7C2K - chains A and B of the 6 polymer chains in the assembly; structure by electron microscopy, 2.93 A resolution.

== Chain A ==
Name: RNA-directed RNA polymerase
From: Severe acute respiratory syndrome coronavirus 2
Notes: EC 2.7.7.48
Reference sequence: P0DTD1 (R1AB_SARS2); residues 1-932 here correspond to UniProt positions 4393-5324 (UniProt number = residue number + 4392)
Chain sequence (944 residues; each row starts with the number of its first residue; numbers below 1 keep their minus sign (Met-1 is residue -1)):
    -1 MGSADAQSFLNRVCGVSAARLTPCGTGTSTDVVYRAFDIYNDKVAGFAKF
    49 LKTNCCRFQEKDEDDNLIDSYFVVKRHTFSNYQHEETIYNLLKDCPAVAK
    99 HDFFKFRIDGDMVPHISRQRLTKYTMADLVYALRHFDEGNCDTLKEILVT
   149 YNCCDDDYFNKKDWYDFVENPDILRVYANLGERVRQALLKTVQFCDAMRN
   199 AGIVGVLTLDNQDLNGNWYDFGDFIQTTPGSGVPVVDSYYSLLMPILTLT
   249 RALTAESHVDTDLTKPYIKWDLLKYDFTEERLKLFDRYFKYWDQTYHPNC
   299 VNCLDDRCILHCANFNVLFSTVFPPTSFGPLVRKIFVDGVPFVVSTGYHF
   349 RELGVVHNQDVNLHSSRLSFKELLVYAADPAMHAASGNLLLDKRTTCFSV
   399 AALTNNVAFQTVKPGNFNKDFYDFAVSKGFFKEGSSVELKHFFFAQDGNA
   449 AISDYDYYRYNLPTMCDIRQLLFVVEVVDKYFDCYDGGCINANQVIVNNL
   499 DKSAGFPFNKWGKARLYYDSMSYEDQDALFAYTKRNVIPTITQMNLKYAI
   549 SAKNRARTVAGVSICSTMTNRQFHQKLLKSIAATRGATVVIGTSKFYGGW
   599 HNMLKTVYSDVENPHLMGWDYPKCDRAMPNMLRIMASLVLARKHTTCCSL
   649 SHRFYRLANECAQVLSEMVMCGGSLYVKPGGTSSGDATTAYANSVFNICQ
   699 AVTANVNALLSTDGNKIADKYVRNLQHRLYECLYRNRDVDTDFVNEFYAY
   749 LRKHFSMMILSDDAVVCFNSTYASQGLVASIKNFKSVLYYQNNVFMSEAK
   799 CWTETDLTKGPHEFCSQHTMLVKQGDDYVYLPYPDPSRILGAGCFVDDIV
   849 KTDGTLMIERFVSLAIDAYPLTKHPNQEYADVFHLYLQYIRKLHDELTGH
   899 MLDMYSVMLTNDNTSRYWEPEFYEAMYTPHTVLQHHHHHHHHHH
Unresolved in the structure: -1 to 0, 908-909, 930-942
Sequence notes: expression tag (-1 to 0, 933-942)
Metal / ion sites: Zn2+ site 1: His295, Cys310; Zn2+ site 2: Cys487, His642, Cys645, Cys646
UniProt features mapped onto this chain:
  - region: Lys545 to Arg555 (Interaction with RMP Remdesivir), Thr582 to Pro620 (RdRp Palm N-ter)
  - active site: Ser759, Asp760, Asp761
  - binding site (Mn(2+)): Asn209, Asp218
  - binding site (Zn(2+)): His295, Cys301, Cys306, Cys310, Cys487, His642, Cys645, Cys646
  - site: Gln932 (Cleavage)
From the paper describing this entry:
  - binding site for the 29-nt RNA strand: Asn496, Asp499 to Leu514, Val557, Lys577, Tyr595, Ser682 to Thr686, Tyr689
  - binding site for the 18-nt RNA strand: Asp499, Lys545, Asp623, Ser682, Arg836, Lys849, Arg858
  - conformationally variable residues (loop rearrangement, order/disorder transition, side-chain flip): Ser682 to Thr686, Arg836, Asp845 to Met855, Arg858, Leu900 to Asp910, Thr926 to Gln932
  - mutagenesis - S861A: increased catalytic activity on CTP/ATP/GTP

== Chain B ==
Name: Non-structural protein 8
From: Severe acute respiratory syndrome coronavirus 2
Reference sequence: P0DTD1 (R1AB_SARS2); residues 1-198 here correspond to UniProt positions 3943-4140 (UniProt number = residue number + 3942)
Chain sequence (200 residues; numbered -1 to 198; the number before each row is that of its first residue; numbers below 1 keep their minus sign (Gly-1 is residue -1)):
    -1 GPAIASEFSSLPSYAAFATAQEAYEQAVANGDSEVVLKKLKKSLNVAKSE
    49 FDRDAAMQRKLEKMADQAMTQMYKQARSEDKRAKVTSAMQTMLFTMLRKL
    99 DNDALNNIINNARDGCVPLNIIPLTTAAKLMVVIPDYNTYKNTCDGTTFT
   149 YASALWEIQQVVDADSKIVQLSEISMDNSPNLAWPLIVTALRANSAVKLQ
Unresolved in the structure: -1 to 75, 193-198
Sequence notes: expression tag (-1 to 0)
UniProt features mapped onto this chain:
  - site: Gln198 (Cleavage)
From the paper describing this entry:
  - binding site for the 29-nt RNA strand: Arg80

== How chain A and chain B interact ==
Pairs across the interface (98):
  Leu270(A) - Ile119(B)
  Leu270(A) - Thr123(B)
  Leu271(A) - Ile106(B)
  Leu271(A) - Asn109(B)
  Leu271(A) - Ala110(B)
  Leu271(A) - Ile119(B)  hydrophobic
  Tyr273(A) - Asp112(B)  hydrogen bond
  Tyr273(A) - Cys114(B)
  Pro323(A) - Asn118(B)
  Thr324(A) - Pro116(B)
  Thr324(A) - Asn118(B)
  Thr324(A) - Ile119(B)
  Phe326(A) - Asn118(B)  hydrogen bond (backbone-side chain)
  Pro328(A) - Pro116(B)
  Pro328(A) - Leu117(B)  hydrogen bond (backbone-backbone)
  Leu329(A) - Cys114(B)  hydrophobic
  Leu329(A) - Val115(B)
  Val330(A) - Gly113(B)
  Val330(A) - Cys114(B)
  Val330(A) - Val115(B)  hydrogen bond (backbone-backbone)
  Val330(A) - Leu117(B)  hydrophobic
  Arg331(A) - Asp112(B)
  Arg331(A) - Gly113(B)
  Arg331(A) - Cys114(B)
  Lys332(A) - Asn104(B)
  Val338(A) - Leu95(B)  hydrophobic
  Pro339(A) - Leu95(B)
  Pro339(A) - Asp99(B)
  Phe340(A) - Leu91(B)  hydrophobic
  Phe340(A) - Leu95(B)  hydrophobic
  Val341(A) - Leu98(B)  hydrophobic
  Val341(A) - Leu103(B)  hydrophobic
  Phe368(A) - Arg80(B)
  Phe368(A) - Val83(B)  hydrophobic
  Phe368(A) - Thr84(B)
  Phe368(A) - Met87(B)  hydrophobic
  Leu371(A) - Thr84(B)
  Leu371(A) - Met87(B)  hydrophobic
  Leu371(A) - Leu91(B)  hydrophobic
  Leu372(A) - Met87(B)  hydrophobic
  Tyr374(A) - Leu91(B)  hydrophobic
  Ala375(A) - Met90(B)  hydrophobic
  Pro378(A) - Leu117(B)
  Ala379(A) - Leu117(B)  hydrophobic
  Met380(A) - Leu91(B)
  Met380(A) - Met94(B)
  Met380(A) - Leu95(B)  hydrophobic
  Met380(A) - Leu98(B)  hydrophobic
  His381(A) - Met94(B)
  Ala383(A) - Leu98(B)
  Ala383(A) - Ile120(B)  hydrophobic
  Ser384(A) - Met94(B)
  Gly385(A) - Ala125(B)
  Asn386(A) - Lys127(B)
  Leu387(A) - Pro121(B)
  Leu387(A) - Leu122(B)  hydrophobic
  Leu387(A) - Ala125(B)
  Leu387(A) - Lys127(B)  hydrogen bond (backbone-backbone)
  Leu387(A) - Leu128(B)
  Leu387(A) - Met129(B)  hydrogen bond (backbone-backbone)
  Leu387(A) - Tyr149(B)  hydrophobic
  Leu387(A) - Trp154(B)  hydrophobic
  Leu388(A) - Met129(B)
  Leu389(A) - Met129(B)  hydrogen bond (backbone-backbone)
  Leu389(A) - Val130(B)
  Leu389(A) - Val131(B)  hydrogen bond (backbone-backbone)
  Leu389(A) - Thr141(B)
  Leu389(A) - Tyr149(B)  hydrophobic
  Lys391(A) - Val131(B)  hydrogen bond (backbone-backbone)
  Lys391(A) - Pro133(B)
  Lys391(A) - Thr137(B)
  Lys391(A) - Thr141(B)
  Arg392(A) - Val131(B)
  Arg392(A) - Pro133(B)
  Phe396(A) - Asn118(B)
  Val398(A) - Pro121(B)
  Ala400(A) - Met129(B)  hydrophobic
  Thr402(A) - Met129(B)
  Asn403(A) - Lys127(B)
  Asn403(A) - Met129(B)
  Val405(A) - Met129(B)  hydrophobic
  Val405(A) - Ile185(B)  hydrophobic
  Phe407(A) - Ala162(B)
  Phe407(A) - Pro183(B)  hydrophobic
  Phe407(A) - Ile185(B)  hydrophobic
  Asn447(A) - Pro183(B)
  Trp509(A) - Ala86(B)
  Trp509(A) - Met87(B)  hydrophobic
  Trp509(A) - Met90(B)  hydrophobic
  Leu514(A) - Lys79(B)
  Leu514(A) - Val83(B)  hydrophobic
  Tyr515(A) - Val83(B)  hydrophobic
  Asp517(A) - Ser76(B)  hydrogen bond (backbone-side chain)
  Asp517(A) - Lys79(B)  salt bridge
  Ser518(A) - Arg80(B)  hydrogen bond (backbone-side chain)
  Asp523(A) - Arg80(B)  salt bridge
  Met666(A) - Leu117(B)  hydrophobic
  Met666(A) - Asn118(B)
Also at the interface, not in a pair above, chain A (62 interface residues in all): Lys272, Ser325, Thr344, Leu366, Ala382, Asp390, Ala399, Asn404, Pro505, Phe506, Lys508, Arg513, Met519, Val675
Also at the interface, not in a pair above, chain B (51 interface residues in all): Gln88, Phe92, Lys97, Ile107, Ile132, Ser164, Trp182

== In short ==
62 residues of chain A and 51 residues of chain B are in contact, with 11 hydrogen bonds and 2 salt bridges.
Polar pairs include Asp517(A)-Lys79(B), Asp523(A)-Arg80(B) and Tyr273(A)-Asp112(B). From the paper: a binding
site for the 29-nt RNA strand at Asn496(A), Asp499(A) and Arg80(B) among others; S861A of chain A increases
catalytic activity on CTP/ATP/GTP.
Chain A is RNA-directed RNA polymerase and chain B is Non-structural protein 8, both from Severe acute
respiratory syndrome coronavirus 2; the structure, COVID-19 RNA-dependent RNA polymerase pre-translocated
catalytic complex, was determined by electron microscopy (same publication as 7BZF).
